8H40 - chains E and G of the 11 polymer chains in the assembly; structure by electron microscopy, 3.60 A resolution.

Chain E:
Protein: DNA-directed RNA polymerase subunit gamma
Notes: EC 2.7.7.6
UniProt: P22704 (RPOC1_NOSS1); residues 1-625 here = UniProt positions 1-625
Amino-acid sequence (625 residues; numbered 1 to 625; the number before each row is that of its first residue):
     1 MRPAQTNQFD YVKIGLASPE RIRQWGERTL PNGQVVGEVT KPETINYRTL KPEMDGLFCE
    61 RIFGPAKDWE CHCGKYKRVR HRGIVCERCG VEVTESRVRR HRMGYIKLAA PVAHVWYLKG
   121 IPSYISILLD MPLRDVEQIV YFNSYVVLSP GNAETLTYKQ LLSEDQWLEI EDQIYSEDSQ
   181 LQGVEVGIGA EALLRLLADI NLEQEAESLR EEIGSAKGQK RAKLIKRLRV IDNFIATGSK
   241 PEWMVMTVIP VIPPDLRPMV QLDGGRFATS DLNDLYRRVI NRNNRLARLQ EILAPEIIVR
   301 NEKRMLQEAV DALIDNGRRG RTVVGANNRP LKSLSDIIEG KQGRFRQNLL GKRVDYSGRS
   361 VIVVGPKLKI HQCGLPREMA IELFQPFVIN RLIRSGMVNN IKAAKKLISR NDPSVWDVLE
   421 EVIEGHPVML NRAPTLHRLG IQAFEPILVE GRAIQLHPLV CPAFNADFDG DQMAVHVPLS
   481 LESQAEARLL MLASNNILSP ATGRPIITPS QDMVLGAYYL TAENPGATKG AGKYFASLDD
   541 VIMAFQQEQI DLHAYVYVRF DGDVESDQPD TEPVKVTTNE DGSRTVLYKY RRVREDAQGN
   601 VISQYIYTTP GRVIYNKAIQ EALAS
Unresolved in the structure: 1-5

Chain G:
Protein: RNA polymerase sigma factor SigA
UniProt: P26683 (SIGA_NOSS1); numbering as in UniProt (aligned over 1-390)
Amino-acid sequence (390 residues; row label = number of the first residue in the row):
     1 MNQANNVLDS IYQPDLEIMN QPEIELDDLL IEEDEDLLLA DDGDIDEFLE PQTDEDDAKS
    61 GKAAKSRRRT QSKKKHYTED SIRLYLQEIG RIRLLRADEE IELARKIADL LELERVRERL
   121 SEKLERDPRD SEWAEAVQLP LPAFRYRLHI GRRAKDKMVQ SNLRLVVSIA KKYMNRGLSF
   181 QDLIQEGSLG LIRAAEKFDH EKGYKFSTYA TWWIRQAITR AIADQSRTIR LPVHLYETIS
   241 RIKKTTKLLS QEMGRKPTEE EIATRMEMTI EKLRFIAKSA QLPISLETPI GKEEDSRLGD
   301 FIESDGETPE DQVSKNLLRE DLEKVLDSLS PRERDVLRLR YGLDDGRMKT LEEIGQIFNV
   361 TRERIRQIEA KALRKLRHPN RNSVLKEYIR
Unresolved in the structure: 1-76
UniProt features mapped onto this chain:
  - DNA-binding region: Leu351 to Ala370 (H-T-H motif)
  - motif: Asp182 to Gln185 (Interaction with polymerase core subunit RpoC)

How chain E and chain G interact:
Residue-residue contacts - 51 pairs, chain E then chain G:
  Pro42(E) - Gln225(G)
  Glu43(E) - Gln225(G)
  Thr44(E) - Thr228(G)  hydrogen bond (side chain-backbone)
  Thr44(E) - Ile229(G)
  Ile45(E) - Ile229(G)
  Tyr47(E) - Arg230(G)
  Tyr47(E) - Leu231(G)  hydrophobic
  Tyr47(E) - Pro232(G)
  Arg78(E) - Arg347(G)
  Arg80(E) - Asp345(G)
  Arg80(E) - Met348(G)
  Gly265(E) - Lys278(G)
  Arg266(E) - Gln281(G)  hydrogen bond
  Arg266(E) - Leu282(G)  hydrogen bond (side chain-backbone)
  Arg266(E) - Ile284(G)
  Phe267(E) - Gln281(G)
  Phe267(E) - Pro283(G)
  Phe267(E) - Ile284(G)  hydrogen bond (backbone-backbone)
  Ala268(E) - Ile284(G)
  Ala268(E) - Leu286(G)  hydrophobic
  Thr269(E) - Pro283(G)
  Thr269(E) - Ile284(G)  hydrogen bond (backbone-backbone)
  Thr269(E) - Ser285(G)
  Thr269(E) - Leu286(G)  hydrogen bond (backbone-backbone)
  Ser270(E) - Leu286(G)
  Asp271(E) - Glu287(G)
  Arg277(E) - Gln225(G)
  Arg277(E) - Ser226(G)
  Arg277(E) - Arg227(G)  hydrogen bond (side chain-backbone)
  Arg277(E) - Thr228(G)
  Arg285(E) - Asp182(G)  salt bridge
  Arg285(E) - Glu186(G)  salt bridge
  Leu289(E) - Leu189(G)  hydrophobic
  Ile292(E) - Leu189(G)  hydrophobic
  Leu293(E) - Arg152(G)  hydrogen bond (backbone-side chain)
  Pro295(E) - Asp156(G)
  Pro295(E) - Val159(G)  hydrophobic
  Ile297(E) - Tyr85(G)
  Ile297(E) - Glu88(G)
  Glu302(E) - Gln185(G)
  Arg304(E) - Leu84(G)
  Met305(E) - Gln181(G)
  Arg319(E) - Glu79(G)  salt bridge
  Ala326(E) - Leu282(G)  hydrophobic
  Arg329(E) - Pro289(G)
  Lys332(E) - Arg297(G)
  Asn399(E) - Glu387(G)
  Asn400(E) - Glu387(G)  hydrogen bond (side chain-backbone)
  Asn400(E) - Tyr388(G)
  Lys402(E) - Arg390(G)
  Lys405(E) - Arg390(G)
Also at the interface, not in a pair above, chain E (45 interface residues in all): Asn46, Asn143, Pro258, Gln261, Leu262, Gly264, Asp274, Arg282, Ile298, Asn301, Asn327, Gln342, Ile401
Also at the interface, not in a pair above, chain G (44 interface residues in all): Gln160, Ser188, Ile192, His234, Ile302, Ser314, Gly346, Lys349

Overview:
Chain E and chain G form an interface of 45 and 44 residues respectively, with 9 hydrogen bonds and 3 salt
bridges. Polar contacts include Arg285(E)-Asp182(G), Arg285(E)-Glu186(G) and Arg319(E)-Glu79(G).
Chain E is DNA-directed RNA polymerase subunit gamma and chain G is RNA polymerase sigma factor SigA; the
structure, Cryo-EM structure of the transcription activation complex NtcA-TAC, was determined by electron
microscopy (same publication as 8H3V and 8H3Z).
